5D5Q - chains A and B; structure by X-ray diffraction, 2.50 A resolution.

[Chain A (and B)]
Name: Uncharacterized protein MJ0488, Guanylyltransferase
Source organism: Methanocaldococcus jannaschii
Notes: fragment: Rossmann-like domain, residues 1-158; chain B of this document is another copy of the same molecule, construct and numbering; everything in this record applies to it too
Reference sequence: Q57912 (Y488_METJA); residues 1-158 here = UniProt positions 1-158
Amino-acid sequence (166 residues; row label = number of the first residue in the row):
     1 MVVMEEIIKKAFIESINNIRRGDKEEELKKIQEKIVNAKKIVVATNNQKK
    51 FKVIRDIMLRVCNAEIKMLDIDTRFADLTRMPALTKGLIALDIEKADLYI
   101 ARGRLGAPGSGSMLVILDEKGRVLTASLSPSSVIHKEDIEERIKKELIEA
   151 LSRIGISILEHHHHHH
Disordered / not traced: 1-2, 160-166 (chain B: 1-2, 158-166)
Sequence notes: engineered mutation V2 (Ile in Q57912); expression tag (159-166)
Residues lining bound ligands:
  - 57O ((4,6-dihydroxy-3,5-dimethylpyridin-2-yl)acetic acid), molecule 1: R20, G22, D23
  - 57O, molecule 2: D77, R102, G103, R104, G111, S112, P130, S131, S132, R142
What the authors report for this chain:
  - binding site for 57O: R20, D23, S132

[Interface between chain A and chain B]
Pairs across the interface (97; chain A residue first):
  A11(A) with P108(B), hydrophobic
  F12(A) with D77(B); L78(B), hydrophobic; R104(B)
  S15(A) with D77(B); L78(B)
  N18(A) with R74(B), hydrogen bond
  R20(A) with R104(B); P108(B)
  D23(A) with R104(B); P108(B); G109(B), hydrogen bond (side chain-backbone); S110(B), hydrogen bond (side chain-backbone); G111(B), hydrogen bond (side chain-backbone); S131(B), hydrogen bond; S132(B); V133(B)
  K24(A) with V133(B)
  E25(A) with V133(B)
  E27(A) with P108(B); G109(B), hydrogen bond (side chain-backbone)
  L28(A) with G109(B); S131(B); V133(B), hydrophobic; I134(B), hydrophobic
  I31(A) with P108(B); G109(B); S110(B)
  R74(A) with S15(B), hydrogen bond (side chain-backbone); I16(B); N18(B)
  D77(A) with F12(B); S15(B)
  L78(A) with F12(B); S15(B)
  R80(A) with K120(B), hydrogen bond (side chain-backbone); G121(B); R122(B)
  R104(A) with D23(B)
  L105(A) with V123(B), hydrophobic; A126(B), hydrophobic; R153(B)
  G106(A) with V123(B)
  A107(A) with V123(B), hydrogen bond (backbone-backbone)
  P108(A) with A11(B), hydrophobic; R20(B); D23(B); E27(B); I31(B)
  G109(A) with D23(B), hydrogen bond (backbone-side chain); E27(B); I31(B)
  S110(A) with D23(B); I31(B); V123(B); L124(B); R153(B), hydrogen bond (backbone-side chain)
  G111(A) with D23(B), hydrogen bond (backbone-side chain); R153(B)
  S112(A) with R153(B)
  M113(A) with M113(B), hydrophobic
  K120(A) with R80(B), hydrogen bond (backbone-side chain)
  G121(A) with R80(B), hydrogen bond (backbone-side chain)
  R122(A) with R80(B)
  V123(A) with G106(B); A107(B), hydrogen bond (backbone-backbone); S110(B)
  L124(A) with S110(B)
  A126(A) with L105(B); L128(B)
  S127(A) with L128(B)
  L128(A) with A126(B); S127(B); L128(B), hydrophobic; R153(B)
  S129(A) with R153(B), hydrogen bond (backbone-side chain)
  P130(A) with R153(B)
  S131(A) with D23(B), hydrogen bond; L28(B); R153(B)
  V133(A) with D23(B); K24(B); E25(B); L28(B), hydrophobic
  I134(A) with L28(B), hydrophobic; R153(B)
  R153(A) with L105(B); S110(B), hydrogen bond (side chain-backbone); G111(B); S112(B), hydrogen bond (side chain-backbone); L128(B); S129(B), hydrogen bond (side chain-backbone); P130(B); S131(B), hydrogen bond (backbone-backbone); I134(B)
  I154(A) with I134(B)
  G155(A) with I134(B)
Interface residues without a listed pair, chain A (49 interface residues in all): I8, I16, G22, M81, L84, T125, K136, S152
Interface residues without a listed pair, chain B (48 interface residues in all): I8, M81, L84, T125, S152, I154, G155

[Overview]
Chain A and chain B form an interface of 49 and 48 residues respectively; the contacts include 21 hydrogen
bonds. Among the polar pairs are N18(A)-R74(B), D23(A)-G109(B) and D23(A)-S110(B). Bound to chain A: compound
57O. From the paper: a binding site for 57O at R20(A), D23(A) and S132(A).
Chain A and chain B are both Uncharacterized protein MJ0488, Guanylyltransferase (Methanocaldococcus
jannaschii); the structure, HcgB from Methanocaldococcus jannaschii with the pyridinol derived from FeGP
cofactor of [Fe]-hydrogenase, was determined by X-ray diffraction, deposited together with 5D5P.
